Entry 6YXC (X-ray diffraction, 1.65 A resolution); this record covers chains A and B.

# Chain A (and B)
Name: Multi-sensor hybrid histidine kinase
Source organism: Chloroflexus aggregans (strain MD-66 / DSM 9485)
Notes: chain B of this document is another copy of the same molecule, construct and numbering; everything in this record applies to it too
Reference sequence: B8GAY9 (B8GAY9_CHLAD); residue numbers follow UniProt; this construct covers 47-153
Amino-acid sequence (113 residues; numbered 47 to 159; the number before each row is that of its first residue):
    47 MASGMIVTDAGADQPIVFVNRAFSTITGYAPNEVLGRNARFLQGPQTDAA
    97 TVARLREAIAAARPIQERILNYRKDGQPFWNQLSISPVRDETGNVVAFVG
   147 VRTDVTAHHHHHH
Not modelled in the structure: 47, 152-159 (chain B: 47, 151-159)
Construct notes: engineered mutation Ala85 (Cys in B8GAY9), Arg148 (Gln in B8GAY9); expression tag (154-159)
Metal / ion sites: Na+: Gln128, Ser130, Val147, Thr149 (shared with Glu137(B) of chain B)
Residues lining bound ligands: FMN (flavin mononucleotide): Ile52, Thr54, Gln60, Asn84, Ala85, Arg86, Leu88, Gln89, Val98, Leu101, Arg102, Ile105, Ile115, Asn117, Asn127, Leu129, Ile131, Phe144, Val145, Gly146
What the authors report for this chain:
  - conformationally variable residues (side-chain flip): Arg148
  - contacts within the chain: Arg148-Asp150

# How chain A and chain B interact
Pairs across the interface (31):
  Ser49(A) - Asp136(B)  hydrogen bond
  Ser49(A) - Val142(B)
  Met51(A) - Val53(B)  hydrophobic
  Met51(A) - Ala143(B)  hydrophobic
  Val53(A) - Met51(B)  hydrophobic
  Val63(A) - Phe64(B)
  Phe64(A) - Val63(B)
  Phe64(A) - Phe64(B)  hydrophobic
  Gln112(A) - Glu137(B)
  Gln128(A) - Glu137(B)  hydrogen bond
  Leu129(A) - Glu137(B)
  Ser130(A) - Glu137(B)
  Val134(A) - Val145(B)  hydrophobic
  Val134(A) - Val147(B)  hydrophobic
  Asp136(A) - Ser49(B)  hydrogen bond
  Asp136(A) - Val147(B)
  Asp136(A) - Thr149(B)
  Glu137(A) - Gln112(B)
  Glu137(A) - Gln128(B)  hydrogen bond
  Glu137(A) - Leu129(B)
  Glu137(A) - Ser130(B)
  Glu137(A) - Thr149(B)  hydrogen bond (backbone-side chain)
  Thr138(A) - Thr149(B)
  Val142(A) - Ser49(B)
  Ala143(A) - Met51(B)  hydrophobic
  Val145(A) - Val134(B)  hydrophobic
  Val147(A) - Val134(B)  hydrophobic
  Val147(A) - Asp136(B)
  Thr149(A) - Asp136(B)
  Thr149(A) - Glu137(B)  hydrogen bond (side chain-backbone)
  Thr149(A) - Thr138(B)
Other interface residues (no listed pair), chain A (20 interface residues in all): Asn66, Arg135
Other interface residues (no listed pair), chain B (20 interface residues in all): Asn66, Arg135

# Summary
The chain A/chain B interface involves 20 residues from each chain; the contacts include 6 hydrogen bonds.
Among the polar pairs are Ser49(A)-Asp136(B), Gln128(A)-Glu137(B) and Glu137(A)-Thr149(B). Chain A binds
flavin mononucleotide. Gln128(A), Ser130(A), Val147(A) and Thr149(A) form the Na+ site. From the paper:
conformational variability at Arg148(A); contacts within the chain involving Asp150(A) and Arg148(A).
Chain A and chain B are both Multi-sensor hybrid histidine kinase (Chloroflexus aggregans (strain MD-66 / DSM
9485)); the structure, Structure of Chloroflexus aggregans flavin based fluorescent protein (CagFbFP) Q148R
variant, was determined by X-ray diffraction (same publication as 6YWG, 6YWH, 6YWI, 6YWQ and 6YWR).
